Entry 4YT9 (X-ray diffraction, 1.50 A resolution); this record covers chain A.

== Chain A ==
Protein: Peptidylarginine deiminase
From: Porphyromonas gingivalis W83
Notes: EC 3.5.3.-
Reference sequence: Q9RQJ2 (PAD_PORGI); residues 44-475 here = UniProt positions 44-475
Sequence (433 residues; each row starts with the number of its first residue):
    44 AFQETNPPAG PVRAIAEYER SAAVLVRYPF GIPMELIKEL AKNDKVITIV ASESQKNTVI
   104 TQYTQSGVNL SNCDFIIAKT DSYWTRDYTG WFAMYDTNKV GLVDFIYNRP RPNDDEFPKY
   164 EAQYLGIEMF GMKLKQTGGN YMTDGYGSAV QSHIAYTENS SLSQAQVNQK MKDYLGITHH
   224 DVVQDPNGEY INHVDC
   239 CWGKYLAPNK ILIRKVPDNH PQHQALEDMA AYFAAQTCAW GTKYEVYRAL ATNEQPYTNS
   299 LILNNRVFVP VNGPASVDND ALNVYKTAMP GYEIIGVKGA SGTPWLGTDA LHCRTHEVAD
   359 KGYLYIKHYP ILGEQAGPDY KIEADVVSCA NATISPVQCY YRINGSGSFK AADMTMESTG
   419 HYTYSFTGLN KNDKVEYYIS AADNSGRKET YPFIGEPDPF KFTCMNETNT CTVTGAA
Not modelled in the structure: 465-475
Modified residues: Cys239 (3-(pyridin-4-yldisulfanyl)-L-alanine; 4GJ); Cys351 (3-(pyridin-4-yldisulfanyl)-L-alanine; 4GJ); Cys462 (3-(pyridin-4-yldisulfanyl)-L-alanine; 4GJ)
Bound ions: Na+: Asp147, Phe148, Asp158
Reported in the primary citation:
  - Na+ coordination: Asp147, Asp158
  - conformationally variable residues (loop rearrangement): Val226 to Val237
  - contacts within the chain: Asp130-Thr180 (hydrogen bond)
  - mutagenesis - W127A: abolished expression
  - mutagenesis - D130A, D130N, R152A, G182A, H236A, H236N, D238A, D238N, N297A: abolished catalytic activity
  - mutagenesis - R154A, R154E, T180A: decreased catalytic activity
  - catalytic residues: His236, Asn297 (proposed by the authors, not directly observed)

== Overview ==
Asp147, Phe148 and Asp158 form the Na+ site. The paper reports catalytic residues His236 and Asn297; D130A,
D130N and R152A, among others, abolish catalytic activity; 13 substitutions were tested in all.
Chain A is Peptidylarginine deiminase (Porphyromonas gingivalis W83); the structure, Crystal structure of
Porphyromonas gingivalis peptidylarginine deiminase (PPAD) substrate-unbound, was determined by X-ray
diffraction together with 4YTB and 4YTG from the same study.
